PDB entry 6NJP | electron microscopy, 3.29 A resolution | chains C and G of the 7 polymer chains in the assembly

== Chain C ==
Molecule: Translocator EscN
Organism: Escherichia coli O127:H6 (strain E2348/69 / EPEC)
Reference sequence: B7UMA6 (B7UMA6_ECO27); numbering as in UniProt (aligned over 1-446)
Sequence (449 residues; each row starts with the number of its first residue; numbers below 1 keep their minus sign (Gly-2 is residue -2)):
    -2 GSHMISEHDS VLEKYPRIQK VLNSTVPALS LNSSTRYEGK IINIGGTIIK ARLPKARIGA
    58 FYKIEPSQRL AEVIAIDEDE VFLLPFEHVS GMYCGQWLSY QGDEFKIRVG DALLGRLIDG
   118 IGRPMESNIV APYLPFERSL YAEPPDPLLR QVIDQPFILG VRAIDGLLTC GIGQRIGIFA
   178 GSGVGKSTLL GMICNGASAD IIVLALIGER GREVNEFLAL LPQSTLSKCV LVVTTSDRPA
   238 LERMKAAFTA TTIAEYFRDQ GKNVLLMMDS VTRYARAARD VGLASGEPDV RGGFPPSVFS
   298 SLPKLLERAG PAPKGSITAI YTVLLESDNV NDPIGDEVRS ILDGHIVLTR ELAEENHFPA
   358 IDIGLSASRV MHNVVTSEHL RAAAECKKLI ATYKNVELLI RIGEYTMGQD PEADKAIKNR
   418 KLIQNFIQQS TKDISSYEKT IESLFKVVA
Disordered / not traced: -2 to 34
Differences from the reference sequence: expression tag (-2 to 0)
Ion coordination: Mg2+: Ser184 (together with ADP)
Ligand contacts:
  - ADP (adenosine-5'-diphosphate), molecule 1: Gly178, Ser179, Gly180, Val181, Gly182, Lys183, Ser184, Thr185, Met189, Phe355, Pro356, Thr428
  - ADP, molecule 2: Ser365, Arg366, His369
  - aluminium fluoride (AF3), molecule 1: Ser179, Gly180, Lys183, Ser184, Glu206, Arg207, Glu210, Ser267, Leu321
  - aluminium fluoride (AF3), molecule 2: Arg336, Ser337, Arg366
What the authors report for this chain:
  - mutagenesis - E401A: decreased catalytic activity
  - mutagenesis - E401A: abolished binding to EscO (chain G)
  - catalytic residues: Glu206
  - binding site for ADP: Phe355
  - binding site for aluminium fluoride: Lys183, Arg207, Arg366

== Chain G ==
Molecule: EscO
Organism: Escherichia coli O127:H6 (strain E2348/69 / EPEC)
Reference sequence: B7UMA5 (B7UMA5_ECO27); numbering as in UniProt (aligned over 1-125)
Sequence (128 residues; numbered -2 to 125; the number before each row is that of its first residue; numbers below 1 keep their minus sign (Gly-2 is residue -2)):
    -2 GSHMLDRILS IRKSRANRLR ESMAKINSQI KEVDGKLDDC EQSIKESIAS KQAYCASLVN
    58 LDKVSLYKYQ IKNNAFDEQK QRLYEKKSSL SKEKRSLLDS QKRTKENLQH VNKSVEKLSF
   118 AIKEHYFD
Disordered / not traced: -2 to -1, 31-89, 123-125
Differences from the reference sequence: expression tag (-2 to 0)
What the authors report for this chain:
  - mutagenesis - K110E/K114E: decreased catalytic activity
  - mutagenesis - R12E/R15E: unchanged binding to Translocator EscN (chain C)
  - mutagenesis - R12E/R15E: unchanged catalytic activity
  - mutagenesis - K110E/K114E: abolished binding to Translocator EscN (chain C)

== Chain C / chain G interface ==
Residue-residue contacts (5; chain C residue first):
  Leu395(C) - Glu121(G)
  Leu395(C) - His122(G)
  Arg398(C) - Glu121(G)
  Ile399(C) - Lys114(G)
  Ile399(C) - Ala118(G)  hydrophobic
Other interface residues (no listed pair), chain C (4 interface residues in all): Glu401
The authors on this interface:
  - specific contacts: Glu401(C)-Lys114(G)

== Overview ==
The chain C/chain G interface involves 4 residues from each chain. The authors report a contact between
Glu401(C) and Lys114(G). Bound to chain C: ADP and aluminium fluoride. The paper reports the catalytic residue
Glu206(C); E401A of chain C reduces catalytic activity; 3 substitutions were tested in all.
Here chain C is Translocator EscN and chain G is EscO, both from Escherichia coli O127:H6 (strain E2348/69 /
EPEC). Entry 6NJP (Structure of the assembled ATPase EscN in complex with its central stalk EscO from the
enteropathogenic ...) was determined by electron microscopy together with 6NJO from the same study.
